PDB entry 5MZK | X-ray diffraction, 1.82 A resolution | chain A

== Chain A ==
Name: Kynurenine 3-monooxygenase
Source organism: Pseudomonas fluorescens
Notes: EC 1.14.13.9
Reference sequence: Q84HF5 (KMO_PSEFL); numbering as in UniProt (aligned over 1-461)
Chain sequence (461 residues; each row starts with the number of its first residue):
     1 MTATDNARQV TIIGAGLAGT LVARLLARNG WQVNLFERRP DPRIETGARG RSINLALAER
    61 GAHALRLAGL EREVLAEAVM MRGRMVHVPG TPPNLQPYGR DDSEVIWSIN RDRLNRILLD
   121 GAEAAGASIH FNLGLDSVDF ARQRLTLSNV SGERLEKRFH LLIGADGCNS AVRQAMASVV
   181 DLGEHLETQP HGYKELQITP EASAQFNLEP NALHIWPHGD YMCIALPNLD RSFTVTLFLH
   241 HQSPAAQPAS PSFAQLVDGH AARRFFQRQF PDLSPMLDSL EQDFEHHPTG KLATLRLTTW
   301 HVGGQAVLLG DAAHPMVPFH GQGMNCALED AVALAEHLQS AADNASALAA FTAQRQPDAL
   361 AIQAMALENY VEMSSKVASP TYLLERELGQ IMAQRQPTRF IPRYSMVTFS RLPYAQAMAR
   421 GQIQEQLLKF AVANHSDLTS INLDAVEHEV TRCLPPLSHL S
Not modelled in the structure: 1-6, 376-378, 458-461
Differences from the reference sequence: engineered mutation Ser252 (Cys in Q84HF5), Ser461 (Cys in Q84HF5)
Ligand contacts:
  - FAD (flavin-adenine dinucleotide): Ile13, Gly14, Ala15, Gly16, Leu17, Ala18, Gly19, Phe36, Glu37, Arg38, Arg39, Leu55, Ala56, Arg111, Leu133, Gly134, Leu135, Ala165, Asp166, Gly167, Ala171, Tyr193, Leu292, Leu309, Gly310, Asp311, Pro318, Gly321, Gln322, Gly323, Met324, Asn325, Ala327
  - OK1 (3-[5-chloro-6-(cyclobutylmethoxy)-2-oxo-2,3-dihydro-1,3-benzoxazol-3-yl]propanoic acid), molecule 1: Asn54, Ala56, Arg84, Tyr98, Ile106, Leu213, Ile215, Ile224, Leu226, Thr236, Phe238, Pro318, Phe319, His320, Gly321, Asn369, Met373, Tyr404
  - OK1, molecule 2: Leu427, Phe430, Ala431, His435, Ser440, Ile441, Asn442, Ala445, Val446, Glu449, Arg452
Swiss-Prot annotation at these positions:
  - binding site (FAD): Leu17, Ala18, Glu37 to Arg39, Ala56, Arg111, Leu135, Asp311, Met324, Asn325
  - binding site (L-kynurenine): Arg84, Tyr98, Asn369, Tyr404
What the authors report for this chain:
  - binding site for OK1: Tyr98

== Overview ==
Bound to chain A: flavin-adenine dinucleotide and compound OK1. From UniProt: 11 FAD-binding residues and 4
L-kynurenine-binding residues. The paper reports a binding site for OK1 at Tyr98.
Chain A is Kynurenine 3-monooxygenase (Pseudomonas fluorescens); the structure, Pseudomonas fluorescens
kynurenine 3-monooxygenase (KMO) in complex with
3-[5-chloro-6-(cyclobutylmethoxy)-2-oxo-2,3-dihydro-1,3-benzoxazol-3-yl]propanoic acid, was determined by
X-ray diffraction, deposited together with 5MZC and 5MZI.
